4E9X - chains A and B of the 3 polymer chains in the assembly; structure by X-ray diffraction, 1.14 A resolution.

# Chain A
Name: Multicopper oxidase
Source organism: uncultured bacterium
UniProt: C0STU6 (C0STU6_9BACT); residues 1002-1326 here correspond to UniProt positions 35-359 (UniProt number = residue number - 967)
Amino-acid sequence (339 residues; each row starts with the number of its first residue):
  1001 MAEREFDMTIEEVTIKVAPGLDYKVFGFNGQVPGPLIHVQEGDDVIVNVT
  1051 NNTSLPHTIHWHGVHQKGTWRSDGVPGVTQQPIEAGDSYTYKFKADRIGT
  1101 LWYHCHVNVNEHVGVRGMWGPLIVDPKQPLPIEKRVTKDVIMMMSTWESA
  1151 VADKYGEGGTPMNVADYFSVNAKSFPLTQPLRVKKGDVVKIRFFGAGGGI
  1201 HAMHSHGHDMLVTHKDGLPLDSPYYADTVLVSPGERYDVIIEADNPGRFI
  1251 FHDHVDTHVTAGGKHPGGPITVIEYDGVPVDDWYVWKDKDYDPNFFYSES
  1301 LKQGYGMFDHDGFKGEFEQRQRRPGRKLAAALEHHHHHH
Disordered / not traced: 1001, 1319-1339
Differences from the reference sequence: expression tag (1001, 1327-1339)
Ion coordination: Cu ion site 1: His1057, Cys1105, His1112; Cu ion site 2: His1060 (together with oxygen molecule) (shared with His2204(B) of chain B); Cu ion site 3: His1062, His1104 (together with oxygen molecule) (shared with His2254(B) of chain B); Cu ion site 4: His1106 (together with oxygen molecule) (shared with His2206(B), His2252(B) of chain B); Cu ion site 5: His1204 (together with oxygen molecule) (shared with 1 residue of chain C); Cu ion site 6: His1206, His1252 (together with oxygen molecule) (shared with 1 residue of chain C); Cu ion site 7: His1254 (together with oxygen molecule) (shared with 2 residues of chain C)
Small-molecule neighbours:
  - oxygen molecule (OXY), molecule 1: His1060, His1062, His1104, His1106
  - oxygen molecule (OXY), molecule 2: His1204, His1206, His1252, His1254

# Chain B
Name: Multicopper oxidase
Source organism: uncultured bacterium
UniProt: C0STU6 (C0STU6_9BACT); residues 2002-2326 here correspond to UniProt positions 35-359 (UniProt number = residue number - 1967)
Amino-acid sequence (339 residues; numbered 2001 to 2339; the number before each row is that of its first residue):
  2001 MAEREFDMTIEEVTIKVAPGLDYKVFGFNGQVPGPLIHVQEGDDVIVNVT
  2051 NNTSLPHTIHWHGVHQKGTWRSDGVPGVTQQPIEAGDSYTYKFKADRIGT
  2101 LWYHCHVNVNEHVGVRGMWGPLIVDPKQPLPIEKRVTKDVIMMMSTWESA
  2151 VADKYGEGGTPMNVADYFSVNAKSFPLTQPLRVKKGDVVKIRFFGAGGGI
  2201 HAMHSHGHDMLVTHKDGLPLDSPYYADTVLVSPGERYDVIIEADNPGRFI
  2251 FHDHVDTHVTAGGKHPGGPITVIEYDGVPVDDWYVWKDKDYDPNFFYSES
  2301 LKQGYGMFDHDGFKGEFEQRQRRPGRKLAAALEHHHHHH
Disordered / not traced: 2001, 2318-2339
Differences from the reference sequence: expression tag (2001, 2327-2339)
Ion coordination: Cu ion site 1: His2057, Cys2105, His2112; Cu ion site 2: His2060 (together with oxygen molecule) (shared with 1 residue of chain C); Cu ion site 3: His2062, His2104 (together with oxygen molecule) (shared with 1 residue of chain C); Cu ion site 4: His2106 (together with oxygen molecule) (shared with 2 residues of chain C); Cu ion site 5: His2204 (together with oxygen molecule) (shared with His1060(A) of chain A); Cu ion site 6: His2206, His2252 (together with oxygen molecule) (shared with His1106(A) of chain A); Cu ion site 7: His2254 (together with oxygen molecule) (shared with His1062(A), His1104(A) of chain A)
Small-molecule neighbours:
  - oxygen molecule (OXY), molecule 1: His2060, His2062, His2104, His2106
  - oxygen molecule (OXY), molecule 2: His2204, His2206, His2252, His2254

# How chain A and chain B interact
Contacting residue pairs - 84 pairs, chain A then chain B:
  His1060(A) - His2204(B)
  His1060(A) - His2206(B)
  His1062(A) - His2204(B)  hydrogen bond
  His1062(A) - Asp2227(B)  salt bridge
  His1062(A) - Thr2228(B)  hydrogen bond
  His1062(A) - His2254(B)  hydrogen bond
  Gly1063(A) - Asp2227(B)
  His1065(A) - Gly2207(B)
  His1065(A) - Asp2209(B)  salt bridge
  His1065(A) - Asn2245(B)  hydrogen bond (backbone-side chain)
  His1065(A) - Phe2249(B)
  Gln1066(A) - Asn2245(B)
  Gln1066(A) - Phe2249(B)
  Lys1067(A) - Asp2244(B)  salt bridge
  Lys1067(A) - Asn2245(B)
  Gly1068(A) - Asn2245(B)  hydrogen bond (backbone-side chain)
  Trp1070(A) - Pro2246(B)
  Trp1070(A) - Gly2247(B)
  Trp1070(A) - Arg2248(B)
  Trp1070(A) - Phe2249(B)  hydrophobic
  Trp1070(A) - Val2278(B)  hydrophobic
  Arg1071(A) - Asp2281(B)  salt bridge
  Arg1071(A) - Trp2283(B)
  Asp1073(A) - His2206(B)  salt bridge
  Asp1073(A) - Phe2249(B)
  Val1075(A) - His2206(B)
  Val1075(A) - Ile2250(B)  hydrophobic
  Gly1077(A) - Trp2283(B)
  Gly1077(A) - Tyr2284(B)
  Gly1077(A) - Val2285(B)  hydrogen bond (backbone-backbone)
  Val1078(A) - Arg2248(B)  hydrogen bond (backbone-side chain)
  Val1078(A) - Trp2283(B)
  Thr1079(A) - Arg2248(B)
  Thr1079(A) - Trp2283(B)
  Gln1080(A) - Trp2283(B)
  Gln1081(A) - Trp2283(B)
  Arg1097(A) - Asp2209(B)  salt bridge
  Arg1097(A) - Asp2227(B)  salt bridge
  Trp1102(A) - His2254(B)
  His1104(A) - His2254(B)  hydrogen bond
  His1106(A) - His2206(B)  hydrogen bond
  His1106(A) - His2252(B)
  Asn1108(A) - His2265(B)
  Val1109(A) - Asp2256(B)
  Val1109(A) - Val2259(B)  hydrophobic
  Val1109(A) - His2265(B)
  Asn1110(A) - Asp2256(B)
  Asn1110(A) - Thr2260(B)
  Asn1110(A) - His2265(B)  hydrogen bond
  Val1113(A) - Asp2256(B)
  Gly1114(A) - Asp2256(B)  hydrogen bond (backbone-side chain)
  Gly1159(A) - Thr2257(B)
  Thr1160(A) - Thr2257(B)
  Thr1160(A) - Gly2263(B)
  Pro1161(A) - Ala2165(B)
  Pro1161(A) - Phe2168(B)  hydrophobic
  Pro1161(A) - Thr2257(B)
  Pro1161(A) - Thr2260(B)
  Met1162(A) - Val2164(B)  hydrophobic
  Met1162(A) - Asp2166(B)
  Met1162(A) - Gly2263(B)
  Gly1197(A) - Asp2256(B)
  Gly1198(A) - Asp2256(B)
  Ile1200(A) - Ile2200(B)  hydrophobic
  Lys1215(A) - Tyr2225(B)
  Lys1215(A) - Ala2226(B)
  Lys1215(A) - Thr2228(B)  hydrogen bond (side chain-backbone)
  Asp1216(A) - Ala2226(B)
  Asp1216(A) - Asp2227(B)  hydrogen bond (side chain-backbone)
  Asp1216(A) - Thr2228(B)  hydrogen bond (side chain-backbone)
  Leu1218(A) - Asp2209(B)
  Leu1218(A) - Tyr2225(B)  hydrophobic
  Leu1220(A) - Tyr2224(B)  hydrophobic
  Asp1221(A) - Ser2222(B)
  Ser1222(A) - Ser2222(B)  hydrogen bond
  Ser1232(A) - Leu2230(B)
  Pro1233(A) - Ala2202(B)
  Pro1233(A) - Thr2228(B)
  Pro1233(A) - His2254(B)
  Pro1233(A) - Val2255(B)  hydrophobic
  Gly1234(A) - Thr2228(B)
  Gly1234(A) - His2254(B)
  Glu1235(A) - Thr2228(B)
  Arg1236(A) - Asp2227(B)  salt bridge
Other interface residues (no listed pair), chain A (45 interface residues in all): Ala1196, Leu1230
Other interface residues (no listed pair), chain B (42 interface residues in all): His2208, Pro2223, Gly2262, Val2272

# Overview
45 residues of chain A face 42 of chain B across their interface, with 15 hydrogen bonds and 8 salt bridges.
Among the polar pairs are His1062(A)-Asp2227(B), His1065(A)-Asp2209(B) and Lys1067(A)-Asp2244(B). One oxygen
molecule molecule is bound between chain A and chain B.
Chain A and chain B are both Multicopper oxidase (uncultured bacterium); the structure, Multicopper Oxidase
mgLAC (data3), was determined by X-ray diffraction, deposited together with 4NER, 4E9V, 4E9W and 4E9Y.
